PDB entry 8P76 | electron microscopy, 2.00 A resolution | chains H and I of the 3 polymer chains in the assembly

== Chain H ==
Name: CDK-activating kinase assembly factor MAT1
From: Homo sapiens
UniProtKB: P51948 (MAT1_HUMAN), isoform P51948-1; residues 220-309 here = UniProt positions 220-309
Sequence (93 residues; row label = number of the first residue in the row):
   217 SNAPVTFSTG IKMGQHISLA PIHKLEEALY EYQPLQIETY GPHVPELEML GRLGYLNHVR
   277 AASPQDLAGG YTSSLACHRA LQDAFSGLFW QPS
Not modelled in the structure: 217-243, 309
Sequence notes: expression tag (217-219)

== Chain I ==
Name: Cyclin-H
From: Homo sapiens
UniProtKB: P51946 (CCNH_HUMAN); residue numbers follow UniProt; this construct covers 1-323
Sequence (324 residues; row label = number of the first residue in the row; numbering starts at 0):
     0 XMYHNSSQKR HWTFSSEEQL ARLRADANRK FRCKAVANGK VLPNDPVFLE PHEEMTLCKY
    60 YEKRLLEFCS VFKPAMPRSV VGTACMYFKR FYLNNSVMEY HPRIIMLTCA FLACKVDEFN
   120 VSSPQFVGNL RESPLGQEKA LEQILEYELL LIQQLNFHLI VHNPYRPFEG FLIDLKTRYP
   180 ILENPEILRK TADDFLNRIA LTDAYLLYTP SQIALTAILS SASRAGITME SYLSESLMLK
   240 ENRTCLSQLL DIMKSMRNLV KKYEPPRSEE VAVLKQKLER CHSAELALNV ITKKRKGYED
   300 DDYVSKKSKH EEEEWTDDDL VESL
Not modelled in the structure: 39-43, 285-323
Sequence notes: acetylation (0)
Modified / non-standard residues: ACE (acetyl group) at position 0
UniProt features mapped onto this chain:
  - modified residue: Ser5 (Phosphoserine), Ser132 (Phosphoserine), Ser304 (Phosphoserine), Thr315 (Phosphothreonine), Ser322 (Phosphoserine)
  - mutagenesis: Ser5 (S5A: No effect on the transcriptional activity of the reconstituted TFIIH complex), Ser304 (S304A: No effect on the transcriptional activity of the reconstituted TFIIH complex)

== Interface between chain H and chain I ==
Pairs across the interface (49; chain H residue first):
  Ile253(H) - His3(I)
  Glu254(H) - His3(I)
  Thr255(H) - His3(I)
  Tyr256(H) - His3(I)
  Tyr256(H) - Lys8(I)
  Pro258(H) - Leu236(I)  hydrophobic
  Leu269(H) - Thr176(I)
  Gly270(H) - Thr176(I)
  Tyr271(H) - Asp173(I)
  Tyr271(H) - Thr176(I)
  Tyr271(H) - Arg177(I)
  His274(H) - Lys175(I)  hydrogen bond (side chain-backbone)
  His274(H) - Thr176(I)  hydrogen bond
  Val275(H) - Ile172(I)  hydrophobic
  Cys293(H) - Ile172(I)  hydrophobic
  Arg295(H) - Arg165(I)
  Ala296(H) - Arg165(I)
  Ala296(H) - Gly169(I)
  Ala296(H) - Ile172(I)  hydrophobic
  Leu297(H) - Gly169(I)
  Gln298(H) - Met1(I)
  Asp299(H) - Met1(I)
  Asp299(H) - Arg165(I)  salt bridge
  Asp299(H) - Pro166(I)
  Ala300(H) - Pro166(I)
  Ala300(H) - Gly169(I)
  Ala300(H) - Phe170(I)
  Ala300(H) - Ser210(I)
  Phe301(H) - Asp173(I)
  Ser302(H) - Tyr2(I)
  Ser302(H) - His3(I)  hydrogen bond
  Ser302(H) - Ser210(I)  hydrogen bond (backbone-side chain)
  Gly303(H) - Thr208(I)  hydrogen bond (backbone-side chain)
  Gly303(H) - Ser210(I)
  Gly303(H) - Gln211(I)  hydrogen bond (backbone-side chain)
  Leu304(H) - Phe170(I)  hydrophobic
  Leu304(H) - Ser210(I)  hydrogen bond (backbone-side chain)
  Leu304(H) - Gln211(I)  hydrogen bond (backbone-side chain)
  Leu304(H) - Leu214(I)  hydrophobic
  Leu304(H) - Leu236(I)  hydrophobic
  Leu304(H) - Leu248(I)
  Phe305(H) - Leu238(I)  hydrophobic
  Phe305(H) - Cys244(I)  hydrophobic
  Trp306(H) - Lys8(I)
  Trp306(H) - Thr208(I)
  Trp306(H) - Gln211(I)  hydrogen bond (backbone-side chain)
  Pro308(H) - Thr12(I)
  Pro308(H) - Phe13(I)
  Pro308(H) - Leu206(I)
Also at the interface, not in a pair above, chain H (25 interface residues in all): Gln307
Also at the interface, not in a pair above, chain I (31 interface residues in all): Asn4, Ser14, Glu168, Tyr231, Met237, Gln247, Ile251

== Overview ==
Chain H and chain I form an interface of 25 and 31 residues respectively, with 9 hydrogen bonds and 1 salt
bridge. Polar contacts include Asp299(H)-Arg165(I), His274(H)-Lys175(I) and His274(H)-Thr176(I). From UniProt:
2 mutagenesis sites on chain I.
Here chain H is CDK-activating kinase assembly factor MAT1 and chain I is Cyclin-H, both from Homo sapiens.
Entry 8P76 (Cryo-EM structure of CAK in complex with inhibitor ICEC0914) was determined by electron microscopy
(same publication as 8ORM, 8P6V, 8P6W, 8P6X, 8P6Y, 8P6Z and 11 further entries).
